Entry 6TBG (X-ray diffraction, 1.50 A resolution); this record covers chain A.

[Chain A]
Protein: Beta-galactosidase, putative, bgl35A
Source organism: Cellvibrio japonicus Ueda107
Notes: EC 3.2.1.23
Reference sequence: B3PBE0 (B3PBE0_CELJU); residue numbers follow UniProt; this construct covers 36-575
Chain sequence (550 residues; numbered 26 to 575; the number before each row is that of its first residue):
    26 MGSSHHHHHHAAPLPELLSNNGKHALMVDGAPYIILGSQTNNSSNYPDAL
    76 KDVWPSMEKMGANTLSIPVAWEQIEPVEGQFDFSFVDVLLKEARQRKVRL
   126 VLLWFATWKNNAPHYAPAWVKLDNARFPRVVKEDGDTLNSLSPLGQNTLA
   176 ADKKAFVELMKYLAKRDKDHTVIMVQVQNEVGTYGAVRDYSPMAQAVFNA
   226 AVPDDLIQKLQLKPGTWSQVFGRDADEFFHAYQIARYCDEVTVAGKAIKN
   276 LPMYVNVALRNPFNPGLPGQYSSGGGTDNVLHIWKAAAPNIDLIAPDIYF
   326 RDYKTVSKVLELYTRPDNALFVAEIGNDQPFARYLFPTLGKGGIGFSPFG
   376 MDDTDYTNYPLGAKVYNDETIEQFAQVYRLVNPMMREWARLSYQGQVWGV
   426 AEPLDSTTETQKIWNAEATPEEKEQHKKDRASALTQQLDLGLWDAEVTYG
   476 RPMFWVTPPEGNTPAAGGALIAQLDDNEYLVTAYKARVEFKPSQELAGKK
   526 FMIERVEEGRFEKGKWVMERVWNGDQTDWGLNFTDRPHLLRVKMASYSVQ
Disordered / not traced: 26-36, 441-444
Sequence notes: initiating methionine (26); expression tag (27-35)
Metal / ion sites: Na+ site 1: His-49, Gly-367, Ser-417; Na+ site 2: Asp-464, Gly-466, Ser-518, Gln-519; Na+ site 3: Ser-518, Gln-519; Na+ site 4: Glu-533, Glu-544
Ligand contacts: N0N (5-(dimethylamino)-N-[6-[[(1R,2R,3S,4S,5S)-2-(hydroxymethyl)-3,4,5-tris(oxidanyl)cyclopentyl]amino]hexyl]naphthalene-1-sulfonamide): Asn-67, Phe-130, Lys-134, Asn-135, Asn-204, Glu-205, Asn-281, Asp-322, Tyr-324, Phe-325, Glu-349, Phe-374, Asn-383, Leu-386
From the paper describing this entry:
  - binding site for N0N: Asn-135, Asn-204, Glu-205, Glu-349, Asp-550
  - contacts within the chain: Gln-64/Thr-65 (water-mediated contact), Gln-64/Asn-67 (water-mediated contact)
  - catalytic residues: Glu-349 (citing earlier work)

[In short]
Bound to chain A: compound N0N. His-49, Gly-367 and Ser-417 form the Na+ site 1. Asp-464, Gly-466, Ser-518 and
Gln-519 coordinate Na+ site 2. From the paper: the catalytic residue Glu-349; a binding site for N0N at
Asn-135, Asn-204 and Glu-205 among others.
Chain A is Beta-galactosidase, putative, bgl35A (Cellvibrio japonicus Ueda107); the structure, Structure of a
beta galactosidase with inhibitor, was determined by X-ray diffraction, deposited together with 6TBF, 6TBH,
6TBI, 6TBJ and 6TBK.
